Entry 6EWI (X-ray diffraction, 2.10 A resolution); this record covers chain A.

[Chain A]
Protein: Centrosomal protein 120
Source organism: Oreochromis niloticus
Notes: fragment: C2 domain
Reference sequence: I3K8D3 (I3K8D3_ORENI); residue numbers follow UniProt; this construct covers 165-353
Amino-acid sequence (193 residues; row label = number of the first residue in the row):
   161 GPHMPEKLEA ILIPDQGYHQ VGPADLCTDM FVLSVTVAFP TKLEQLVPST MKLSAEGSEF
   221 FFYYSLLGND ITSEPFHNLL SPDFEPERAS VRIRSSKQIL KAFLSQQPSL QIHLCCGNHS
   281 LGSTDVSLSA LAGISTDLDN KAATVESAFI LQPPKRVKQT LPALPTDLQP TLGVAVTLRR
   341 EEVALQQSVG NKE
Disordered / not traced: 161-167, 342-353
Sequence notes: expression tag (161-164); engineered mutation Pro200 (Ala in I3K8D3), Ser307 (Gly in I3K8D3)
Reported in the primary citation:
  - conformationally variable residues (side-chain flip): Ala198, Phe199, Phe244
  - contacts within the chain: Ala198-Gly333 (backbone contact)
  - disease-associated variants - V195A: decreased stability

[Summary]
The paper reports that V195A reduces stability; conformational variability at Ala198, Phe199 and Phe244.
Chain A is Centrosomal protein 120 (Oreochromis niloticus); the structure, Oreochromis niloticus CEP120 second
C2 domain (C2B) A200P + G307S mutant, was determined by X-ray diffraction, deposited together with 6EWG, 6EWH,
6EWL and 6EWP.
